PDB entry 6NY6 | X-ray diffraction, 3.74 A resolution | chains A and M of the 23 polymer chains in the assembly

Chain A:
Molecule: 16S rRNA
Organism: Thermus thermophilus HB8
Sequence (1523 nucleotides; row label = number of the first residue in the row; note: 46 numbers in that range are skipped by the numbering (no residue carries them; nothing is unmodelled there); a row labelled like 190A-190L holds insertion residues (190A, then the next letters in order); numbering starts at 0):
     0 UUUGUUGGAGAGUUUGAUCCUGGCUCAGGGUGAACGCUGGCGGCGUGCCU
    50 AAGACAUGCAAGUCGUGCGGG
    73 CCGCGGGGUUUU
    88 ACUCCG
    95 UGGUC
   101 AGCGGCGGACGGGUGAGUAACGCGUGGGU
  129A G
   130 ACCUACCCGGAAGAGGGGGACAACCCGGGGAAACUCGGGCUAAUCCCCCA
   180 UGUGGACCCGC
190A-190L CCCUUGGGGUGU
   191 GUCCAAAGGGCUUU
   216 GCCCGCUUCCGGAUGGGCCCGCGUCCCAUCAGCUAGUUGGUGGGGUAAUG
   266 GCCCACCAAGGCGACGACGGGUAGCCGGUCUGAGAGGAUGGCCGGCCACA
   316 GGGGCACUGAGACACGGGCCCCACUCCUACGGGAGGCAGCAGUUAGGAAU
   366 CUUCCGCAAUGGGCGCAAGCCUGACGGAGCGACGCCGCUUGGAGGAAGAA
   416 GCCCUUCGGGGUGUAAACUCCUGAA
   442 CCCGGGACGAAACCCCCGACGA
   474 GGGGACUGACGGUACCGGG
   494 GUAAUAGCGCCGGCCAACUCCGUGCCAGCAGCCGCGGUAAUACGGAGGGC
   544 GCGAGCGUUACCCGGAUUCACUGGGCGUAAAGGGCGUGUAGGCGGCCUGG
   594 GGCGUCCCAUGUGAAAGACCACGGCUCAACCGUGGGGGAGCGUGGGAUAC
   644 GCUCAGGCUAGACGGUGGGAGAGGGUGGUGGAAUUCCCGGAGUAGCGGUG
   694 AAAUGCGCAGAUACCGGGAGGAACGCCGAUGGCGAAGGCAGCCACCUGGU
   744 CCACCCGUGACGCUGAGGCGCGAAAGCGUGGGGAGCAAACCGGAUUAGAU
   794 ACCCGGGUAGUCCACGCCCUAAACGAUGCGCGCUAGGUCUCUGGGUCU
   848 CCUGGGGGCCGAAGCUAACGCGUUAAGCGCGCCGCCUGGGGAGUACGGCC
   898 GCAAGGCUGAAACUCAAAGGAAUUGACGGGGGCCCGCACAAGCGGUGGAG
   948 CAUGUGGUUUAAUUCGAAGCAACGCGAAGAACCUUACCAGGCCUUGACAU
   998 GCUAGG
 1003A G
  1004 AACCCGGGUGAAAGCCUGGGGUGCCCC
1030A-1030D GCGA
  1031 GGGGAGCCCUAGCACAGGUGCUGCAUGGCCGUCGUCAGCUCGUGCCGUGA
  1081 GGUGUUGGGUUAAGUCCCGCAACGAGCGCAACCCCCGCCGUUAGUUGCCA
  1131 GCGGUUCGGCCGGGCACUCUAACGGGACUGCCCGCGAAA
  1171 GCGGGAGGAAGGAGGGGACGACGUCUGGUCAGCAUGGCCCUUACGGCCUG
  1221 GGCGACACACGUGCUACAAUGCCCACUACAAAGCGAUGCCACCCGGCAAC
  1271 GGGGAGCUAAUCGCAAAAAGGUGGGCCCAGUUCGGAUUGGGGUCUGCAAC
  1321 CCGACCCCAUGAAGCCGGAAUCGCUAGUAAUCGCGGAUCAG
 1361A C
  1362 CAUGCCGCGGUGAAUACGUUCCCGGGCCUUGUACACACCGCCCGUCACGC
  1412 CAUGGGAGCGGGCUCUACCCGAAGUCGCCGGG
  1446 AGCCUACGGG
  1459 CAGGCGCCGAGGGUAGGGCCCGUGACUGGGGCGAAGUCGUAACAAGGUAG
  1509 CUGUACCGGAAGGUGCGGCUGGAUCA
1534A-1534E CCUCC
  1539 CUUUCU
Disordered / not traced: 0-4, 1534A-1534E
Modified positions: PSU (pseudouridine-5'-monophosphate) at position 1540; PSU (pseudouridine-5'-monophosphate) at position 1541
Metal / ion sites: Mg2+ site 1 near U5 (its only coordinating residue here); Mg2+ site 2 near G7 (its only coordinating residue here); Mg2+ site 3: G11, U12, G22; Mg2+ site 4 near G21 (its only coordinating residue here); Mg2+ site 5 near G38 (its only coordinating residue here); Mg2+ site 6: C48, U114, G115; Mg2+ site 7 near A53 (its only coordinating residue here); Mg2+ site 8: G111, G112; Mg2+ site 9: A116, G117, G289; Mg2+ site 10: G124, U125, G236; Mg2+ site 11: U133, U229, G230; Mg2+ site 12 near A151 (its only coordinating residue here); 93 more Mg2+ sites not listed

Chain M:
Molecule: 30S ribosomal protein S13
Organism: Thermus thermophilus HB8
UniProtKB: P80377 (RS13_THET8); numbering as in UniProt (aligned over 1-126)
Sequence (126 residues; numbered 1 to 126; the number before each row is that of its first residue):
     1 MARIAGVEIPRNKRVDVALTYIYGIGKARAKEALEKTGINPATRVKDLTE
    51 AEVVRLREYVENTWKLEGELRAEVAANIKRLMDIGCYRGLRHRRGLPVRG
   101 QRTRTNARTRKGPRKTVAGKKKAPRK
Disordered / not traced: 1, 118-126
Metal / ion sites: Mg2+: Thr20, Ile22, Ile25 (shared with U1330(A) of chain A)

Chain A / chain M interface:
Residue-residue contacts - 80 pairs, chain A then chain M:
  G947(A) - Arg108(M)  phosphate contact
  G947(A) - Thr109(M)  hydrogen bond to the phosphate
  C948(A) - Asn106(M)  base contact
  C948(A) - Ala107(M)  phosphate contact
  C948(A) - Arg108(M)  phosphate contact
  C948(A) - Thr109(M)  hydrogen bond to the phosphate
  A949(A) - Gln101(M)  phosphate contact
  A949(A) - Arg102(M)  phosphate contact
  A949(A) - Asn106(M)  hydrogen bond to the base
  U950(A) - Arg102(M)  salt bridge to the phosphate
  U950(A) - Thr105(M)  base contact
  G951(A) - Arg102(M)  salt bridge to the phosphate
  U952(A) - Arg104(M)  base contact
  G953(A) - Arg104(M)  hydrogen bond to the base
  G954(A) - Arg104(M)  hydrogen bond to the base
  G1224(A) - Arg102(M)  phosphate contact
  A1225(A) - Gln101(M)  phosphate contact
  A1225(A) - Arg102(M)  phosphate contact
  A1225(A) - Thr103(M)  hydrogen bond to the phosphate
  A1225(A) - Arg104(M)  hydrogen bond to the phosphate
  C1226(A) - Arg91(M)  salt bridge to the phosphate
  C1226(A) - Leu96(M)  phosphate contact
  C1226(A) - Thr103(M)  hydrogen bond to the sugar
  C1226(A) - Arg104(M)  base contact
  C1226(A) - Lys111(M)  hydrogen bond to the phosphate
  A1227(A) - Leu96(M)  phosphate contact
  A1227(A) - Lys111(M)  salt bridge to the phosphate
  A1227(A) - Lys115(M)  hydrogen bond to the sugar
  C1228(A) - Arg108(M)  salt bridge to the phosphate
  C1228(A) - Lys111(M)  salt bridge to the phosphate
  C1228(A) - Pro113(M)  phosphate contact
  C1228(A) - Lys115(M)  hydrogen bond to the phosphate
  C1228(A) - Thr116(M)  phosphate contact
  A1229(A) - Arg108(M)  salt bridge to the phosphate
  A1229(A) - Arg114(M)  salt bridge to the phosphate
  A1229(A) - Thr116(M)  phosphate contact
  C1230(A) - Thr105(M)  base contact
  G1295(A) - Arg14(M)  hydrogen bond to the sugar
  C1296(A) - Arg14(M)  sugar contact
  C1296(A) - Arg44(M)  salt bridge to the phosphate
  U1302(A) - Arg14(M)  hydrogen bond to the base
  U1302(A) - Val17(M)  phosphate contact
  U1302(A) - Tyr21(M)  phosphate contact
  A1306(A) - Thr109(M)  hydrogen bond to the sugar
  U1307(A) - Gln101(M)  phosphate contact
  U1307(A) - Thr109(M)  sugar contact
  U1307(A) - Arg110(M)  sugar contact
  U1308(A) - His92(M)  hydrogen bond to the phosphate
  U1308(A) - Pro97(M)  phosphate contact
  U1308(A) - Val98(M)  hydrogen bond to the phosphate
  U1308(A) - Arg99(M)  base contact
  U1308(A) - Gln101(M)  phosphate contact
  U1308(A) - Arg110(M)  sugar contact
  G1309(A) - Asn77(M)  hydrogen bond to the sugar
  G1309(A) - Arg88(M)  salt bridge to the phosphate
  G1309(A) - His92(M)  salt bridge to the phosphate
  G1309(A) - Arg99(M)  salt bridge to the phosphate
  G1310(A) - Asn77(M)  sugar contact
  G1310(A) - Arg80(M)  salt bridge to the phosphate
  G1310(A) - Arg88(M)  salt bridge to the phosphate
  C1320(A) - Tyr87(M)  sugar contact
  C1321(A) - Tyr87(M)  sugar contact
  C1322(A) - Tyr87(M)  phosphate contact
  G1323(A) - Gly100(M)  phosphate contact
  C1328(A) - Ala28(M)  phosphate contact
  C1328(A) - Arg29(M)  hydrogen bond to the sugar
  A1329(A) - Gly24(M)  hydrogen bond to the phosphate
  A1329(A) - Ile25(M)  hydrogen bond to the phosphate
  A1329(A) - Gly26(M)  hydrogen bond to the phosphate
  A1329(A) - Lys27(M)  hydrogen bond to the phosphate
  A1329(A) - Ala28(M)  hydrogen bond to the phosphate
  A1329(A) - Arg29(M)  hydrogen bond to the phosphate
  A1329(A) - Leu70(M)  sugar contact
  U1330(A) - Thr20(M)  phosphate contact
  U1330(A) - Ile22(M)  phosphate contact
  U1330(A) - Tyr23(M)  hydrogen bond to the sugar
  U1330(A) - Gly24(M)  hydrogen bond to the phosphate
  U1330(A) - Ile25(M)  hydrogen bond to the phosphate
  U1330(A) - Gly26(M)  phosphate contact
  G1331(A) - Tyr23(M)  phosphate contact
Also at the interface, not in a pair above, chain A (33 interface residues in all): A946, C1297
Also at the interface, not in a pair above, chain M (45 interface residues in all): Lys13, Val74, Ile78, Leu81, Val117

Overview:
33 residues of chain A and 45 residues of chain M are in contact; the contacts include 27 hydrogen bonds and
14 salt bridges. Among the polar pairs are A949(A)-Asn106(M), G953(A)-Arg104(M) and G954(A)-Arg104(M). G11(A),
U12(A) and G22(A) form the Mg2+ site 3.
Here chain A is 16S rRNA and chain M is 30S ribosomal protein S13, both from Thermus thermophilus HB8. Entry
6NY6 (Structure of dimeric Escherichia coli toxin YoeB bound to the Thermus thermophilus 30S ribosome) was
determined by X-ray diffraction.
